Entry 8WLT (electron microscopy, 4.10 A resolution (low resolution: residue-level contacts below are approximate; hydrogen-bond / salt-bridge calls are withheld)); this record covers chains AF and AK of the 213 polymer chains in the assembly.

== Chain AF (and AK) ==
Protein: Flagellar basal-body rod protein FlgG
Source organism: Salmonella enterica subsp. enterica serovar Typhimurium str. LT2
Notes: chain AK of this document is another copy of the same molecule, construct and numbering; everything in this record applies to it too
UniProt: P0A1J3 (FLGG_SALTY); residues 1-260 here = UniProt positions 1-260
Chain sequence (260 residues; row label = number of the first residue in the row):
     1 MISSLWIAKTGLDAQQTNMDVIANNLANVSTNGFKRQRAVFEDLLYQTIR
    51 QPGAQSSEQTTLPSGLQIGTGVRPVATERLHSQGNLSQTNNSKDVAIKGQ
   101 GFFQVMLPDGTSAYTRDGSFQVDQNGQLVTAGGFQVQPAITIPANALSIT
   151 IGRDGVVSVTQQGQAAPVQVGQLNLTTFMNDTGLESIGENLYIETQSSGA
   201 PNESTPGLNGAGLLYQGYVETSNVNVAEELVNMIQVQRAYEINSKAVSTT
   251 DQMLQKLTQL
Unresolved in the structure: 1-2, 56-59 (chain AK: 1-2, 50-64)

== How chain AF and chain AK interact ==
Pairs across the interface - 68 pairs, chain AF then chain AK:
  Q16(AF) - S4(AK)
  Q16(AF) - M253(AK)
  T17(AF) - I68(AK)
  M19(AF) - S4(AK)
  M19(AF) - T249(AK)
  M19(AF) - T250(AK)
  D20(AF) - S4(AK)
  D20(AF) - I7(AK)
  A23(AF) - S4(AK)
  A23(AF) - I7(AK)
  N24(AF) - I7(AK)
  N24(AF) - Y46(AK)
  N24(AF) - G69(AK)
  L26(AF) - I242(AK)
  L26(AF) - N243(AK)
  A27(AF) - I7(AK)
  A27(AF) - V72(AK)
  N28(AF) - D43(AK)
  N28(AF) - G71(AK)
  N28(AF) - V72(AK)
  V29(AF) - Q235(AK)
  S30(AF) - F41(AK)
  T31(AF) - F41(AK)
  N32(AF) - R38(AK)
  F34(AF) - Y46(AK)
  Q37(AF) - Q67(AK)
  P74(AF) - L66(AK)
  T77(AF) - Q67(AK)
  Q88(AF) - E228(AK)
  N90(AF) - L80(AK)
  N91(AF) - E78(AK)
  N91(AF) - L80(AK)
  D94(AF) - R38(AK)
  S119(AF) - R38(AK)
  S119(AF) - E78(AK)
  Q121(AF) - E78(AK)
  V122(AF) - N180(AK)
  D123(AF) - M179(AK)
  D123(AF) - N180(AK)
  Q124(AF) - M179(AK)
  Q124(AF) - Q196(AK)
  Q124(AF) - S197(AK)
  N125(AF) - M179(AK)
  G126(AF) - M179(AK)
  A131(AF) - V75(AK)
  N145(AF) - N209(AK)
  N145(AF) - G210(AK)
  A146(AF) - Q100(AK)
  L147(AF) - Q100(AK)
  Q162(AF) - G207(AK)
  E185(AF) - Q67(AK)
  I187(AF) - L45(AK)
  G188(AF) - D43(AK)
  G188(AF) - L44(AK)
  G188(AF) - Y46(AK)
  E189(AF) - E42(AK)
  E189(AF) - D43(AK)
  N190(AF) - F41(AK)
  N190(AF) - E42(AK)
  N190(AF) - D43(AK)
  V226(AF) - I242(AK)
  L230(AF) - I242(AK)
  M233(AF) - A246(AK)
  Q237(AF) - T249(AK)
  Q237(AF) - Q252(AK)
  Y240(AF) - M253(AK)
  Y240(AF) - L257(AK)
  V247(AF) - L260(AK)
Interface residues without a listed pair, chain AF (54 interface residues in all): V21, V75, A76, T89, F120, I142, S186, V236, E241, S244
Interface residues without a listed pair, chain AK (46 interface residues in all): S3, G11, Q15, V40, R73, T182, A239, K245, K256

== In short ==
The interface between chain AF and chain AK involves 54 residues on one side and 46 on the other.
Chain AF and chain AK are both Flagellar basal-body rod protein FlgG (Salmonella enterica subsp. enterica
serovar Typhimurium str. LT2); the structure, Cryo-EM structure of the membrane-anchored part of the flagellar
motor-hook complex in the CCW state, was determined by electron microscopy together with 8WHT, 8WIW, 8WK3,
8WK4, 8WKI, 8WKK and 11 further entries from the same study.
